PDB entry 8VNC | X-ray diffraction, 1.62 A resolution | chains d and A of the 6 polymer chains in the assembly

[Chain d]
Molecule: 8-nt DNA strand
Sequence (8 nucleotides; row label = number of the first residue in the row):
   514 GAGAGTCA

[Chain A]
Protein: Intron-encoded endonuclease I-PpoI
Organism: Physarum polycephalum
Notes: EC 3.1.-.-
UniProtKB: Q94702 (PPO1_PHYPO); residues 2-163 here = UniProt positions 2-163
Sequence (162 residues; numbered 2 to 163; the number before each row is that of its first residue):
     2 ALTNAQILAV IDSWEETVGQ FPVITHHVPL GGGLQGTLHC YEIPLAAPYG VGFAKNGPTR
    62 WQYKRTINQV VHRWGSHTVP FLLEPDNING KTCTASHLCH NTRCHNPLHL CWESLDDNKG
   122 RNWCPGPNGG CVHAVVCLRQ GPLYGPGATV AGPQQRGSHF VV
Metal / ion sites: Zn2+ site 1: Cys-41, Cys-100, Cys-105, His-110; Mg2+: Asn-119 (shared with 1 residue of chain D); Zn2+ site 2: Cys-125, Cys-132, His-134, Cys-138
From the paper describing this entry:
  - catalytic residues: His-98
  - mutagenesis - H78A/H98A, H98A: decreased catalytic activity
  - mutagenesis - H78A: unchanged catalytic activity

[Interface between chain d and chain A]
Residue-residue contacts (21):
  DG514(d) with Arg-61(A), base contact; Thr-95(A), phosphate contact; Ala-96(A), phosphate contact; Ser-97(A), phosphate contact; His-98(A), salt bridge to the phosphate; Thr-103(A), phosphate contact; Leu-116(A), sugar contact; Asn-119(A), hydrogen bond to the phosphate
  DA515(d) with Asn-57(A), base contact; Arg-61(A), salt bridge to the phosphate; Thr-79(A), phosphate contact; Thr-95(A), phosphate contact; Ala-96(A), hydrogen bond to the phosphate; Trp-113(A), phosphate contact
  DG516(d) with Asn-57(A), hydrogen bond to the base; Gln-63(A), base contact; Gly-76(A), hydrogen bond to the phosphate
  DA517(d) with Asn-57(A), base contact; Gln-63(A), hydrogen bond to the base; Arg-74(A), hydrogen bond to the base
  DG518(d) with Arg-74(A), hydrogen bond to the base
Other interface residues (no listed pair), chain A (15 interface residues in all): Trp-75

[Summary]
The interface between chain d and chain A involves 5 residues on one side and 15 on the other; the contacts
include 7 hydrogen bonds and 2 salt bridges. Among the polar pairs are DG516(d)/Asn-57(A), DA517(d)/Gln-63(A)
and DA517(d)/Arg-74(A). The paper reports the catalytic residue His-98(A); H78A/H98A and H98A of chain A
reduce catalytic activity.
Chain d is an 8-nt DNA strand and chain A is Intron-encoded endonuclease I-PpoI (Physarum polycephalum); the
structure, Homing endonuclease I-PpoI-DNA complex:reaction at pH8.0 (Tris) with 500 uM Mg2+ for 320s, was
determined by X-ray diffraction together with 8VMO, 8VMP, 8VMQ, 8VMR, 8VMS, 8VMT and 35 further entries from
the same study.
